Entry 7EOT (electron microscopy, 3.80 A resolution); this record covers chains A and C of the 4 polymer chains in the assembly.

# Chain A (and C)
Molecule: Glutamate receptor ionotropic, NMDA 2A
Organism: Homo sapiens
Notes: chain C of this document is another copy of the same molecule, construct and numbering; everything in this record applies to it too
UniProt: Q12879 (NMDE1_HUMAN); residue numbers follow UniProt; this construct covers 1-842
Amino-acid sequence (853 residues; numbered 1 to 853; the number before each row is that of its first residue):
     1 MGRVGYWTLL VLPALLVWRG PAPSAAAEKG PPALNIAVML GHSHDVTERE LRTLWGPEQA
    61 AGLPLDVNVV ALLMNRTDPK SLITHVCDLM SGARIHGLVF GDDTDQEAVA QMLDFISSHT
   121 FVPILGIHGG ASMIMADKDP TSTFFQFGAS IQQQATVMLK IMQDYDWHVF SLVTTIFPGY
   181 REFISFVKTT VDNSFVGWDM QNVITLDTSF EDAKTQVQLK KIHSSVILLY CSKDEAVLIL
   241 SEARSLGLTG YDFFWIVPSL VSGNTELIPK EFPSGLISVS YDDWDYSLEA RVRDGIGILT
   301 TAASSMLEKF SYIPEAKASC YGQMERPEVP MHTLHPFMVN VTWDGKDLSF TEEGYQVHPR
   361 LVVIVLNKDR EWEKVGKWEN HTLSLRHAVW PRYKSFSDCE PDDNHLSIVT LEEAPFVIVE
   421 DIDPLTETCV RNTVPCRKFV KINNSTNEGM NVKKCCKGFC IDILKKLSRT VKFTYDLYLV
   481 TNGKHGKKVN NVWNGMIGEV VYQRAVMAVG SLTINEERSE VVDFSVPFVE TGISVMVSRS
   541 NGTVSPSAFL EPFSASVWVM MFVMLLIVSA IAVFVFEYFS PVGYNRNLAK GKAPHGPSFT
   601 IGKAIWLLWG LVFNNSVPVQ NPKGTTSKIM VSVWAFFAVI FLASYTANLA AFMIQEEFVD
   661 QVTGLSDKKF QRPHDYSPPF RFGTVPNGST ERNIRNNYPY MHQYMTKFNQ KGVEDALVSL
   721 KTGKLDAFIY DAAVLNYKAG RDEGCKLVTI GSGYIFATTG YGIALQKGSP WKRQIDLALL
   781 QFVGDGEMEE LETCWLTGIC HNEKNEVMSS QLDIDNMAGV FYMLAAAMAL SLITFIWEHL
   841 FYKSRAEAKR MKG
Not modelled in the structure: 1-33, 541-549, 582-597, 617-624, 656-659, 803-812, 838-853
Cystine bridges: Cys87-Cys320, Cys429-Cys455, Cys436-Cys456, Cys745-Cys800
Glycans and other covalent adducts: N-acetylglucosamine (NAG) linked to Asn687
Construct notes: engineered mutation Cys794 (Leu in Q12879); expression tag (843-853)
Swiss-Prot annotation at these positions:
  - region: Phe599 to Gln620 (Pore-forming)
  - binding site (Zn(2+)): His44, His128, Glu266, Asp282
  - binding site (L-glutamate): Ser511, Thr513, Arg518, Ser689, Thr690, Asp731
  - site: Asn614 (Functional determinant of NMDA receptors)
  - glycosylation (N-linked (GlcNAc...) asparagine): Asn75, Asn340, Asn380, Asn443, Asn444, Asn541, Asn687
  - natural variant: Pro57 (P57L: Found in a cutaneous malignant melanoma sample), Pro79 (P79R: In FESD), Thr143 (T143I: Found in a patient with autism spectrum disorder; uncertain significance), Phe183 (F183I: In FESD; uncertain significance), Ile184 (I184S: In FESD; uncertain significance), Thr189 (T189N: Found in a patient with schizophrenia; uncertain significance), Cys231 (C231Y: In FESD; uncertain significance), Ala243 (A243V: In FESD), Asp252 (D252N: Found in a cutaneous malignant melanoma sample), Ser278 (S278F: Found in a cutaneous malignant melanoma sample), Ala290 (A290V: In FESD; uncertain significance), Gly295 (G295S: In FESD; uncertain significance), 71 further natural variant entries in UniProt
  - mutagenesis: Pro552 (P552A: Changed glutamate-gated calcium ion channel activity characterized by increased desensitization ...), Ser632 (S632F: No effect on localization to the cell membrane. No effect on agonist potency and channel activation by glutamate and glycine), Thr646 (T646R: No effect on localization to the cell membrane. Results in increased glycine potency and channel activation at lower agonist concentrations)

# Interface between chain A and chain C
Pairs across the interface (13):
  Gln216(A) - Ser245(C)
  Val217(A) - Ser245(C)
  Lys220(A) - Leu246(C)
  Lys220(A) - Gly247(C)
  Ser245(A) - Gln216(C)
  Ser245(A) - Val217(C)
  Leu246(A) - Lys220(C)
  Gly247(A) - Lys220(C)
  Arg431(A) - Asp785(C)  salt bridge
  Arg431(A) - Glu787(C)  salt bridge
  Asn614(A) - Asn614(C)
  Asp785(A) - Arg431(C)  salt bridge
  Glu787(A) - Arg431(C)  salt bridge
Other interface residues (no listed pair), chain A (12 interface residues in all): Ala213, His223
Other interface residues (no listed pair), chain C (11 interface residues in all): His223

# Overview
12 residues of chain A and 11 residues of chain C are in contact, with 4 salt bridges. Polar pairs include
Arg431(A)-Asp785(C) and Arg431(A)-Glu787(C). N-acetylglucosamine is covalently linked to Asn687(A). UniProt
lists 4 Zn2+-binding residues, 6 L-glutamate-binding residues and 3 mutagenesis sites on chain A.
Both chains are Glutamate receptor ionotropic, NMDA 2A (Homo sapiens). Entry 7EOT (Structure of the human
GluN1/GluN2A NMDA receptor in the CGP-78608/glutamate bound state) was determined by electron microscopy,
deposited together with 7EOQ, 7EOR, 7EOS and 7EOU.
